6FSX - chains A and B; structure by X-ray diffraction, 1.80 A resolution.

== Chain A (and B) ==
Molecule: Fluoroacetate dehalogenase
From: Rhodopseudomonas palustris (strain ATCC BAA-98 / CGA009)
Notes: EC 3.8.1.3; chain B of this document is another copy of the same molecule, construct and numbering; everything in this record applies to it too
Reference sequence: Q6NAM1 (DEHA_RHOPA); numbering as in UniProt (aligned over 1-302)
Chain sequence (306 residues; numbered -1 to 304; the number before each row is that of its first residue; numbers below 1 keep their minus sign (Gly-1 is residue -1)):
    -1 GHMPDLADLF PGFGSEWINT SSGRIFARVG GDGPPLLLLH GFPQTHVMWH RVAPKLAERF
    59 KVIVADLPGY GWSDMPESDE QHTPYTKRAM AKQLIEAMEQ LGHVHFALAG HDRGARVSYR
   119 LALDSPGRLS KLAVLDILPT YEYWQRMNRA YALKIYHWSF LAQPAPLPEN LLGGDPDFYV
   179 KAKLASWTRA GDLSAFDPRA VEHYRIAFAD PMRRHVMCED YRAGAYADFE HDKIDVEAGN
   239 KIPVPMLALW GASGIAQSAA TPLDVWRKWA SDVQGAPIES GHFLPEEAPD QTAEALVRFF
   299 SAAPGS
Unresolved in the structure: -1 to 3, 300-304 (chain B: -1 to 2, 300-304)
Differences from the reference sequence: expression tag (-1 to 0, 303-304)
Swiss-Prot annotation at these positions:
  - active site: Asp110 (Nucleophile), His280 (Proton acceptor)
  - binding site (fluoroacetate): Arg111, Arg114, His155, Trp156, Tyr219
  - site: Asp134 (Important for enzyme activity)
  - mutagenesis: Phe40 (F40A: Reduced catalytic rate. Minor effect on substrate affinity), Asp110 (D110N: Loss of enzyme activity), His155 (H155N: Reduced catalytic rate with fluoroacetate, but increased catalytic rate with chloroacetate. Minor effect on substrate affinity), Trp156 (W156H: Reduced catalytic rate. Reduced substrate affinity), Trp185 (W185F: Reduced catalytic rate. Minor effect on substrate affinity), Tyr219 (Y219F: Reduced catalytic rate. Minor effect on substrate affinity), His280 (H280N: Abolishes hydrolysis of covalent reaction intermediate)

== How chain A and chain B interact ==
Pairs across the interface - 50 pairs, chain A then chain B:
  Trp142(A) with Arg147(B); Leu151(B), hydrophobic
  Met145(A) with Met145(B); Asn146(B), hydrogen bond (backbone-backbone); Ala150(B), hydrophobic
  Asn146(A) with Met145(B)
  Arg147(A) with Trp142(B); Met145(B); Ala223(B), hydrogen bond (side chain-backbone); Tyr224(B); Phe227(B)
  Ala150(A) with Met145(B), hydrophobic; Ser157(B)
  Leu151(A) with Ser157(B); Ala160(B), hydrophobic; Gln161(B), hydrogen bond (backbone-side chain); Tyr224(B)
  Tyr154(A) with Ser157(B); Phe158(B), hydrophobic; Gln161(B); Leu165(B)
  Ser157(A) with Ala150(B), hydrogen bond (side chain-backbone); Leu151(B); Tyr154(B)
  Phe158(A) with Tyr154(B), hydrophobic; Phe158(B), hydrophobic; Leu169(B), hydrophobic
  Gln161(A) with Leu151(B), hydrogen bond (side chain-backbone); Tyr154(B)
  Leu165(A) with Tyr154(B); Phe176(B), hydrophobic; Ala180(B), hydrophobic; Lys181(B)
  Asn168(A) with Gly172(B); Asp173(B); Phe176(B)
  Leu169(A) with Leu169(B); Gly172(B); Tyr177(B), hydrophobic
  Gly172(A) with Gly172(B)
  Phe176(A) with Leu165(B), hydrophobic; Asn168(B)
  Tyr177(A) with Leu169(B), hydrophobic
  Lys181(A) with Leu165(B)
  Ala223(A) with Arg147(B), hydrogen bond (backbone-side chain); Leu151(B), hydrophobic
  Tyr224(A) with Arg147(B); Leu151(B)
  Phe227(A) with Arg147(B)
  Glu228(A) with Arg147(B), salt bridge
Interface residues without a listed pair, chain A (25 interface residues in all): Ala160, Pro164, Leu170, Ala180
Interface residues without a listed pair, chain B (27 interface residues in all): Trp156, Pro164, Leu170, Glu228

== Overview ==
25 residues of chain A and 27 residues of chain B are in contact; the contacts include 6 hydrogen bonds and 1
salt bridge. Polar pairs include Glu228(A)-Arg147(B), Arg147(A)-Ala223(B) and Leu151(A)-Gln161(B).
Chain A and chain B are both Fluoroacetate dehalogenase (Rhodopseudomonas palustris (strain ATCC BAA-98 /
CGA009)); the structure, The hit-and-return system enables efficient time-resolved serial synchrotron
crystallography, was determined by X-ray diffraction together with 6GXD, 6GXF, 6GXH, 6GXL and 6GXT from the
same study.
